1F60 - chains A and B; structure by X-ray diffraction, 1.67 A resolution.

Chain A:
Protein: Elongation factor EEF1A
Source organism: Saccharomyces cerevisiae
Notes: fragment: eef1a
UniProtKB: P02994 (EF1A_YEAST); residue numbers follow UniProt; this construct covers 1-458
Sequence (458 residues; numbered 1 to 458; the number before each row is that of its first residue):
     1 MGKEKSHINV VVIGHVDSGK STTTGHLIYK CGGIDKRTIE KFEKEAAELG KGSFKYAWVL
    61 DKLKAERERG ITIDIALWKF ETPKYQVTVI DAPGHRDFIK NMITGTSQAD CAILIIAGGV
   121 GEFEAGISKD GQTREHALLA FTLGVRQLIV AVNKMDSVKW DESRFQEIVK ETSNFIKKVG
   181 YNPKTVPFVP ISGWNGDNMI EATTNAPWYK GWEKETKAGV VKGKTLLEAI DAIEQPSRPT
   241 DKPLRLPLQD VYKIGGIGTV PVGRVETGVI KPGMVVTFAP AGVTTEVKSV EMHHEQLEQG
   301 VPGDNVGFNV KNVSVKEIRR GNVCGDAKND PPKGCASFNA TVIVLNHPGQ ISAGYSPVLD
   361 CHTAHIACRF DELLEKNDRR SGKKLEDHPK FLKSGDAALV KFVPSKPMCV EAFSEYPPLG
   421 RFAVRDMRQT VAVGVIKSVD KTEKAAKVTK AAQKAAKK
Unresolved in the structure: 1, 442-458

Chain B:
Protein: Elongation factor EEF1BA
Source organism: Saccharomyces cerevisiae
Notes: fragment: eef1ba, catalytical c-terminal domain
UniProtKB: P32471 (EF1B_YEAST); residues 1113-1206 here correspond to UniProt positions 113-206 (UniProt number = residue number - 1000)
Sequence (94 residues; each row starts with the number of its first residue):
  1113 KPAKPAAKSI VTLDVKPWDD ETNLEEMVAN VKAIEMEGLT WGAHQFIPIG FGIKKLQINC
  1173 VVEDDKVSLD DLQQSIEEDE DHVQSTDIAA MQKL
Unresolved in the structure: 1113-1116

How chain A and chain B interact:
Contacting residue pairs (76; chain A residue first):
  Lys20(A) - Lys1205(B)
  Ser21(A) - Lys1205(B)  hydrogen bond
  Ser21(A) - Leu1206(B)
  Lys64(A) - Leu1206(B)  hydrogen bond (side chain-backbone)
  Arg67(A) - Val1173(B)
  Glu68(A) - Lys1120(B)  salt bridge
  Glu68(A) - Thr1152(B)
  Glu68(A) - Leu1206(B)
  Arg69(A) - Thr1152(B)
  Gly70(A) - Gly1154(B)
  Gly70(A) - Ala1155(B)
  Thr72(A) - Ala1155(B)
  Ile73(A) - Ala1155(B)
  Asp74(A) - Asn1171(B)  hydrogen bond (backbone-side chain)
  Ile75(A) - Thr1124(B)
  Ile75(A) - Gln1169(B)
  Ile75(A) - Asn1171(B)
  Ala76(A) - Thr1124(B)  hydrogen bond (backbone-side chain)
  Ala76(A) - Ala1202(B)
  Ala76(A) - Gln1204(B)  hydrogen bond (backbone-side chain)
  Leu77(A) - Ala1202(B)
  Trp78(A) - Gln1204(B)
  Val89(A) - Gln1204(B)  hydrogen bond (backbone-side chain)
  Ile90(A) - Met1203(B)
  Ile90(A) - Gln1204(B)
  Asp91(A) - Gln1204(B)  hydrogen bond (backbone-side chain)
  Asp91(A) - Lys1205(B)  hydrogen bond (backbone-backbone)
  Ala92(A) - Lys1205(B)
  Pro93(A) - Ser1121(B)
  Pro93(A) - Met1203(B)  hydrophobic
  Pro93(A) - Gln1204(B)
  Pro93(A) - Lys1205(B)
  Gly94(A) - Asp1176(B)
  His95(A) - Ser1121(B)
  His95(A) - Val1174(B)
  His95(A) - Asp1176(B)  hydrogen bond (backbone-side chain)
  His95(A) - Val1179(B)  hydrogen bond (side chain-backbone)
  His95(A) - Leu1181(B)
  Asp97(A) - Ser1180(B)
  Asp97(A) - Leu1181(B)  hydrogen bond (side chain-backbone)
  Asp97(A) - Asp1182(B)  hydrogen bond (side chain-backbone)
  Phe98(A) - Met1203(B)  hydrophobic
  Lys100(A) - Asp1182(B)  salt bridge
  Asn101(A) - Ile1200(B)
  Asn101(A) - Met1203(B)
  Asp250(A) - Lys1128(B)  salt bridge
  Asp250(A) - Gln1196(B)
  Asp250(A) - Ser1197(B)  hydrogen bond
  Val251(A) - Gln1196(B)  hydrogen bond (backbone-side chain)
  Tyr252(A) - Lys1128(B)
  Tyr252(A) - Pro1129(B)
  Tyr252(A) - Trp1130(B)
  Tyr252(A) - Ile1161(B)
  Tyr252(A) - Ile1165(B)  hydrophobic
  Tyr252(A) - Gln1196(B)
  Lys253(A) - Asp1131(B)
  Ile254(A) - Asp1132(B)
  Ile254(A) - Phe1163(B)
  Ile254(A) - Ile1165(B)  hydrophobic
  Ile257(A) - Phe1163(B)  hydrophobic
  Val260(A) - Phe1163(B)  hydrophobic
  Ser289(A) - Phe1163(B)
  Glu291(A) - Gly1162(B)
  Glu291(A) - Phe1163(B)  hydrogen bond (side chain-backbone)
  His293(A) - Ile1159(B)
  His293(A) - Pro1160(B)  hydrogen bond (side chain-backbone)
  His293(A) - Ile1161(B)
  His293(A) - Gly1162(B)
  His294(A) - Pro1160(B)
  Gly307(A) - Phe1163(B)
  Phe308(A) - Phe1163(B)
  Asn309(A) - Phe1163(B)
  Arg320(A) - Ser1197(B)
  Arg320(A) - Asp1199(B)  salt bridge
  Arg428(A) - Ser1180(B)
  Arg428(A) - Asp1183(B)  salt bridge
Interface residues without a listed pair, chain A (45 interface residues in all): Gln249, Gly255, Val262, Met292
Interface residues without a listed pair, chain B (40 interface residues in all): Ile1122, Trp1153, Gln1157, Thr1198

In short:
Chain A and chain B form an interface of 45 and 40 residues respectively, with 16 hydrogen bonds and 5 salt
bridges. Polar contacts include Glu68(A)-Lys1120(B), Lys100(A)-Asp1182(B) and Asp250(A)-Lys1128(B).
Here chain A is Elongation factor EEF1A and chain B is Elongation factor EEF1BA, both from Saccharomyces
cerevisiae. Entry 1F60 (Crystal structure of the yeast elongation factor complex eef1a:eef1ba) was determined
by X-ray diffraction.
